PDB entry 1DWS | X-ray diffraction, 1.45 A resolution | chain A

# Chain A
Molecule: Myoglobin
Source organism: Equus caballus
UniProtKB: P68082 (MYG_HORSE); residues 1-153 here correspond to UniProt positions 2-154 (UniProt number = residue number + 1)
Amino-acid sequence (153 residues; each row starts with the number of its first residue):
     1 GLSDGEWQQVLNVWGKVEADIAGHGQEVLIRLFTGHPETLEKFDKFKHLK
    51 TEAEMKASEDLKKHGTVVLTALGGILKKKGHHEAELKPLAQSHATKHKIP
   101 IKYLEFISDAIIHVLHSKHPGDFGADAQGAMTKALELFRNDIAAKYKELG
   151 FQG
Unresolved in the structure: 153
Ion coordination: heme Fe near His93 (its only coordinating residue here)
Residues lining bound ligands:
  - carbon monoxide (CMO): Leu29, Leu32, Phe43, His64, Val68, Ile107
  - heme (HEM): Leu32, Thr39, Lys42, Phe43, Lys45, His64, Val67, Val68, Ala71, Leu72, Leu89, Ser92, His93, His97, Ile99, Tyr103, Leu104, Ile107, Ile111, Phe138
Swiss-Prot annotation at these positions:
  - binding site (nitrite): His64
  - binding site (O2): His64
  - binding site (heme b): His93
  - modified residue: Ser3 (Phosphoserine)

# Overview
Ligands of chain A: heme and carbon monoxide. From UniProt: nitrite-binding residue His64, O2-binding residue
His64 and heme b-binding residue His93.
Chain A is Myoglobin (Equus caballus); the structure, Photolyzed carbonmonoxy myoglobin (horse heart), was
determined by X-ray diffraction together with 1DWR and 1DWT from the same study.
